5N1Q - chains D and F of the 6 polymer chains in the assembly; structure by X-ray diffraction, 1.90 A resolution.

== Chain D ==
Molecule: Methyl-coenzyme M reductase III from methanothermococcus thermolithotrophicus subunit alpha
Source organism: Methanothermococcus thermolithotrophicus DSM 2095
Notes: EC 2.8.4.1
Chain sequence (553 residues; numbered 1 to 553; the number before each row is that of its first residue):
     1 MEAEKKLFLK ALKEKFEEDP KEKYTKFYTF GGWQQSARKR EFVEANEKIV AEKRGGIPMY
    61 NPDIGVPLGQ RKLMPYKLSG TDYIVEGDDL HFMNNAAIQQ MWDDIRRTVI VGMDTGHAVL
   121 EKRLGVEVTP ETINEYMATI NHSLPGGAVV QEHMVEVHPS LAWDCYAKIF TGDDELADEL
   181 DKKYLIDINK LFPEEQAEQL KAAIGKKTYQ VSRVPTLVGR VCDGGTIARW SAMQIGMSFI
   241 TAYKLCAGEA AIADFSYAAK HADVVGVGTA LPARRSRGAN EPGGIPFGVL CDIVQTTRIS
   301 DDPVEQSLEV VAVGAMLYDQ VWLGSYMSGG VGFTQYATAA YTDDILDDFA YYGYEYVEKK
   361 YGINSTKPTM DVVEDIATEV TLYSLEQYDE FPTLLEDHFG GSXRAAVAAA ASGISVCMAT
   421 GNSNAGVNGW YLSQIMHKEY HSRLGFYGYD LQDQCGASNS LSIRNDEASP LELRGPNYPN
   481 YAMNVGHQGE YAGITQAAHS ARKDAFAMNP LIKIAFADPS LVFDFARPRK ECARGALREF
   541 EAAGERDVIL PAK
Disordered / not traced: 1-4
Modified residues: His-261 (N1-methylated histidine; MHS); Arg-275 (5-methyl-arginine; AGM); MGN (2-methyl-glutamine) at position 403; Gly-448 (thioglycin; GL3)
Bound ions: factor 430 Ni: Gln-151 (together with 1-thioethanesulfonic acid); K+: Gly-219, Arg-220, Cys-222 (shared with 3 residues of chain A)
Small-molecule neighbours:
  - 1-thioethanesulfonic acid (COM): Tyr-336, Phe-446, Tyr-447, Gly-448
  - factor 430 (F43), molecule 1: Gly-147, Ala-148, Val-149, Val-150, Gln-151, Met-154, Met-233, Gln-234, Met-237, Ile-240, Ala-247, Gly-248
  - factor 430 (F43), molecule 2: Gly-329, Gly-330, Val-331, Gly-332, Phe-333, Thr-334, Gln-335, Tyr-336, Phe-399, Gly-400, MGN_403, Gly-445, Phe-446
  - Coenzyme B (TP7), molecule 1: Arg-229, Lys-260, His-261
  - Coenzyme B (TP7), molecule 2: Arg-274, Leu-323, Met-327, Ser-328, Phe-333, Phe-446, Ala-482, Met-483, Asn-484, Val-485

== Chain F ==
Molecule: Methyl-coenzyme M reductase III from methanothermococcus thermolithotrophicus subunit gamma
Source organism: Methanothermococcus thermolithotrophicus DSM 2095
Notes: EC 2.8.4.1
Chain sequence (261 residues; each row starts with the number of its first residue):
     1 MAYKPQFYPG ATKIAQNRRD HLNPDFELEK LREIPDEELV KVMGHRQPGE DYKTVHPPLE
    61 EMDLPEDYVR DLVEPISGAK EGHRIRYIQF ADSMYFAPAQ PYDRARMYMW RFRGVDTGSL
   121 SGRQVIEMRE SNLEEISKNV LMDTSLFDPA RIGMRGATVH GHSLRLDENG LMFDALQRYV
   181 YDEKTGHVVY VKDQVGRPLD EPVDVGEPLP EEKLREITTI YRKDGVPMRD DEELLTVVKR
   241 IHRARTLGGY MPVNEVFDKL L
Disordered / not traced: 1
Small-molecule neighbours: factor 430 (F43): Leu-120, Ser-121, Gly-122, Arg-123, Ala-157, Thr-158, Val-159, His-160, Gly-161, His-162

== Interface between chain D and chain F ==
Pairs across the interface (110; chain D residue first):
  Phe-16(D) / Arg-165(F)
  Glu-18(D) / Arg-165(F)  salt bridge
  Glu-22(D) / Arg-165(F)
  Lys-23(D) / Tyr-95(F)
  Lys-23(D) / Arg-165(F)
  Lys-23(D) / Leu-166(F)  hydrogen bond (backbone-backbone)
  Lys-23(D) / Glu-211(F)  salt bridge
  Lys-23(D) / Arg-215(F)
  Tyr-24(D) / Leu-166(F)
  Tyr-24(D) / Asp-167(F)
  Thr-25(D) / Arg-165(F)
  Thr-25(D) / Leu-166(F)  hydrogen bond (backbone-backbone)
  Thr-25(D) / Asp-167(F)
  Thr-25(D) / Glu-168(F)
  Phe-27(D) / Arg-165(F)
  Phe-27(D) / Phe-173(F)  hydrophobic
  Tyr-28(D) / Phe-173(F)  hydrophobic
  Tyr-28(D) / Asp-174(F)  hydrogen bond (side chain-backbone)
  Tyr-28(D) / Gln-177(F)
  Val-66(D) / Thr-158(F)
  Gln-70(D) / Phe-173(F)
  Gln-70(D) / Ala-175(F)
  Arg-71(D) / His-160(F)  hydrogen bond
  Arg-71(D) / Leu-164(F)
  Arg-71(D) / Phe-173(F)
  Met-370(D) / His-242(F)
  Met-370(D) / Arg-243(F)
  Met-370(D) / Thr-246(F)
  Asp-371(D) / Arg-243(F)  salt bridge
  Glu-374(D) / Lys-239(F)
  Glu-374(D) / Arg-243(F)  salt bridge
  Thr-378(D) / Lys-239(F)
  Glu-379(D) / Arg-229(F)  salt bridge
  Leu-382(D) / Arg-229(F)
  Tyr-383(D) / Arg-229(F)
  Glu-386(D) / Lys-223(F)
  Glu-386(D) / Arg-229(F)  salt bridge
  Asp-389(D) / Arg-222(F)  hydrogen bond (backbone-side chain)
  Asp-389(D) / Lys-223(F)  hydrogen bond (side chain-backbone)
  Asp-389(D) / Asp-224(F)
  Glu-390(D) / Lys-223(F)  salt bridge
  Pro-392(D) / Tyr-95(F)
  Pro-392(D) / Arg-165(F)
  Thr-393(D) / Arg-165(F)
  Leu-395(D) / Met-94(F)  hydrophobic
  Leu-395(D) / Tyr-95(F)
  Leu-395(D) / Ser-163(F)
  Glu-396(D) / Ser-163(F)
  Glu-396(D) / Leu-164(F)
  Glu-396(D) / Arg-165(F)  salt bridge
  Phe-399(D) / His-160(F)
  Phe-399(D) / His-162(F)
  Phe-399(D) / Ser-163(F)  hydrogen bond (backbone-side chain)
  Gly-401(D) / Ser-121(F)  hydrogen bond (backbone-side chain)
  Arg-404(D) / Met-94(F)
  Arg-404(D) / His-162(F)  hydrogen bond
  Arg-404(D) / Ser-163(F)
  Asn-428(D) / His-242(F)  hydrogen bond
  Asn-428(D) / Thr-246(F)  hydrogen bond
  Leu-432(D) / His-242(F)
  Ile-435(D) / Val-238(F)
  Ile-435(D) / His-242(F)
  Ile-435(D) / Arg-245(F)
  Met-436(D) / Met-228(F)
  Met-436(D) / Leu-235(F)  hydrophobic
  Met-436(D) / Val-238(F)  hydrophobic
  Lys-438(D) / Tyr-102(F)
  Lys-438(D) / Arg-106(F)
  Glu-439(D) / Tyr-8(F)  hydrogen bond
  Glu-439(D) / Arg-18(F)  salt bridge
  Glu-439(D) / Arg-106(F)  salt bridge
  Glu-439(D) / Tyr-221(F)
  Glu-439(D) / Met-228(F)
  Glu-439(D) / Val-238(F)
  Tyr-440(D) / Arg-18(F)
  Tyr-440(D) / Tyr-221(F)  hydrogen bond (backbone-backbone)
  Tyr-440(D) / Met-228(F)  hydrophobic
  His-441(D) / Met-94(F)
  His-441(D) / Ile-220(F)
  His-441(D) / Tyr-221(F)
  Ser-442(D) / Arg-18(F)
  Ser-442(D) / Gln-100(F)
  Ser-442(D) / Pro-101(F)
  Ser-442(D) / Tyr-102(F)  hydrogen bond (backbone-backbone)
  Ser-442(D) / Asp-103(F)  hydrogen bond (side chain-backbone)
  Arg-443(D) / Asp-92(F)  hydrogen bond (side chain-backbone)
  Arg-443(D) / Met-94(F)
  Arg-443(D) / Gln-100(F)  hydrogen bond
  Arg-443(D) / Pro-101(F)
  Arg-443(D) / Tyr-102(F)
  Arg-443(D) / Ser-121(F)  hydrogen bond (side chain-backbone)
  Arg-443(D) / His-162(F)
  Arg-443(D) / Ile-220(F)
  Leu-444(D) / Tyr-102(F)
  Leu-444(D) / Ser-121(F)
  Gly-445(D) / Leu-120(F)
  Gly-445(D) / Ser-121(F)  hydrogen bond (backbone-backbone)
  Tyr-447(D) / Gly-118(F)
  Tyr-447(D) / Leu-120(F)
  Tyr-447(D) / Val-125(F)
  Asp-450(D) / Tyr-102(F)
  Gln-454(D) / Arg-245(F)  hydrogen bond
  Ala-457(D) / His-242(F)
  Ala-457(D) / Arg-245(F)
  Ala-457(D) / Thr-246(F)
  Ser-458(D) / Arg-245(F)
  Ser-458(D) / Gly-249(F)
  Leu-461(D) / Thr-246(F)
  Leu-461(D) / Tyr-250(F)
  Ser-462(D) / Gly-249(F)
Also at the interface, not in a pair above, chain D (55 interface residues in all): Lys-26, Pro-67, Gly-400, Tyr-431, Phe-446, Asp-453, Ser-460, Ile-463
Also at the interface, not in a pair above, chain F (54 interface residues in all): Phe-96, Ser-119, Arg-123, Arg-151, Gly-170, Leu-176, Thr-219, Leu-234, Met-251

== In short ==
55 residues of chain D face 54 of chain F across their interface; the contacts include 20 hydrogen bonds and
10 salt bridges. Among the polar pairs are Glu-18(D)/Arg-165(F), Lys-23(D)/Glu-211(F) and
Asp-371(D)/Arg-243(F). One factor 430 molecule is bound between chain D and chain F.
Here chain D is Methyl-coenzyme M reductase III from methanothermococcus thermolithotrophicus subunit alpha
and chain F is Methyl-coenzyme M reductase III from methanothermococcus thermolithotrophicus subunit gamma,
both from Methanothermococcus thermolithotrophicus DSM 2095. Entry 5N1Q (Methyl-coenzyme M reductase III from
methanothermococcus thermolithotrophicus at 1.9 A resolution) was determined by X-ray diffraction together
with 5N28 and 5N2A from the same study.
